PDB entry 5L5Z | X-ray diffraction, 2.70 A resolution | chains A and G of the 28 polymer chains in the assembly

# Chain A
Protein: Proteasome subunit alpha type-2
Organism: Saccharomyces cerevisiae (strain ATCC 204508 / S288c)
Notes: EC 3.4.25.1
UniProtKB: P23639 (PSA2_YEAST); residue numbers follow UniProt; this construct covers 1-250
Chain sequence (250 residues; each row starts with the number of its first residue):
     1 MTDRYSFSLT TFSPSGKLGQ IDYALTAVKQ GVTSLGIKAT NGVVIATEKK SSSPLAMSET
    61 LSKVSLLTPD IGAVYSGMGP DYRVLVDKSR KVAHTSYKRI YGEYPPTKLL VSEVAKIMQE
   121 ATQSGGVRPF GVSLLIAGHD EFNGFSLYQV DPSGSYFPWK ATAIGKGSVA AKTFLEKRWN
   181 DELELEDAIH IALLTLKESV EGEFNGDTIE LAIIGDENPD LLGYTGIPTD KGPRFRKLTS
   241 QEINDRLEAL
Curated features (UniProtKB/Swiss-Prot):
  - cross-link: Lys108 (Glycyl lysine isopeptide (Lys-Gly) (interchain with G-Cter in ubiquitin))

# Chain G
Protein: Proteasome subunit alpha type-1
Organism: Saccharomyces cerevisiae (strain ATCC 204508 / S288c)
Notes: EC 3.4.25.1
UniProtKB: P21243 (PSA1_YEAST); residues -8 to 243 here correspond to UniProt positions 1-252 (UniProt number = residue number + 9)
Chain sequence (252 residues; row label = number of the first residue in the row; numbers below 1 keep their minus sign (Met-8 is residue -8)):
    -8 MSGAAAASAA GYDRHITIFS PEGRLYQVEY AFKATNQTNI NSLAVRGKDC TVVISQKKVP
    52 DKLLDPTTVS YIFCISRTIG MVVNGPIPDA RNAALRAKAE AAEFRYKYGY DMPCDVLAKR
   112 MANLSQIYTQ RAYMRPLGVI LTFVSVDEEL GPSIYKTDPA GYYVGYKATA TGPKQQEITT
   172 NLENHFKKSK IDHINEESWE KVVEFAITHM IDALGTEFSK NDLEVGVATK DKFFTLSAEN
   232 IEERLVAIAE QD
Not modelled in the structure: -8 to 1, 243
Ion coordination: Mg2+: Thr8, Tyr119, Arg122, Met125

# Chain A / chain G interface
Pairs across the interface (63; chain A residue first):
  Asp3(A) with Tyr124(G)
  Tyr5(A) with Ile7(G); Ala123(G), hydrophobic; Tyr124(G), hydrophobic
  Leu9(A) with Ile9(G), hydrophobic; Ala123(G), hydrophobic
  Gln20(A) with Ile9(G); Phe10(G), hydrogen bond (side chain-backbone)
  Tyr23(A) with Phe10(G), hydrophobic; Ser11(G); Pro12(G), hydrophobic; Gly14(G)
  Ala24(A) with Phe10(G), hydrophobic
  Thr26(A) with Pro12(G); Glu13(G)
  Ala27(A) with Gly14(G)
  Ser52(A) with Tyr153(G), hydrogen bond
  Pro54(A) with Lys158(G); Glu174(G)
  Leu55(A) with Tyr157(G); Lys158(G), hydrogen bond (backbone-backbone); Ala159(G); Thr170(G); Glu174(G); Phe177(G), hydrophobic
  Ala56(A) with Gly156(G); Tyr157(G), hydrophobic
  Met57(A) with Arg37(G); Val155(G); Gly156(G), hydrogen bond (backbone-backbone); Tyr157(G); Lys158(G)
  Thr60(A) with Tyr146(G); Val155(G); Gly156(G), hydrogen bond (side chain-backbone)
  Leu61(A) with Tyr153(G), hydrophobic
  Met78(A) with Phe10(G), hydrophobic; Leu16(G), hydrophobic
  Pro80(A) with Gln117(G); Ala151(G); Gly152(G); Tyr153(G)
  Asp81(A) with Gln117(G)
  Arg83(A) with Ala113(G), hydrogen bond (side chain-backbone); Asn114(G); Gly152(G), hydrogen bond (side chain-backbone); Tyr154(G)
  Val84(A) with Asn114(G); Gln117(G)
  Asp87(A) with Lys110(G), salt bridge; Asn114(G)
  Gly126(A) with Arg122(G); Ala123(G), hydrogen bond (backbone-backbone)
  Val127(A) with Gln121(G); Arg122(G)
  Arg128(A) with Thr8(G); Phe10(G); Leu16(G); Thr120(G), hydrogen bond (side chain-backbone); Gln121(G), hydrogen bond (backbone-backbone)
  Pro129(A) with Phe10(G)
  Phe130(A) with Gln121(G)
  Gly131(A) with Phe10(G)
Other interface residues (no listed pair), chain A (31 interface residues in all): Met1, Thr2, Ser53, Ala121
Other interface residues (no listed pair), chain G (33 interface residues in all): Leu173

# Summary
31 residues of chain A face 33 of chain G across their interface; the contacts include 10 hydrogen bonds and 1
salt bridge. Polar pairs include Asp87(A)-Lys110(G), Gln20(A)-Phe10(G) and Ser52(A)-Tyr153(G). The Mg2+ site
is built by Thr8(G), Tyr119(G), Arg122(G) and Met125(G).
Here chain A is Proteasome subunit alpha type-2 and chain G is Proteasome subunit alpha type-1, both from
Saccharomyces cerevisiae (strain ATCC 204508 / S288c). Entry 5L5Z (Yeast 20S proteasome with human beta5c
(1-138) and human beta6 (97-111; 118-133) in complex with bortezomib) was determined by X-ray diffraction
together with 5L52, 5L54, 5L55, 5L5A, 5L5B, 5L5D and 30 further entries from the same study.
